PDB entry 3O6M | X-ray diffraction, 2.40 A resolution | chains L and H of the 3 polymer chains in the assembly

[Chain L]
Molecule: 11H6H1 Fab' light chain
Source organism: Mus musculus
Notes: antibody fragment or engineered binder
Chain sequence (219 residues; each row starts with the number of its first residue):
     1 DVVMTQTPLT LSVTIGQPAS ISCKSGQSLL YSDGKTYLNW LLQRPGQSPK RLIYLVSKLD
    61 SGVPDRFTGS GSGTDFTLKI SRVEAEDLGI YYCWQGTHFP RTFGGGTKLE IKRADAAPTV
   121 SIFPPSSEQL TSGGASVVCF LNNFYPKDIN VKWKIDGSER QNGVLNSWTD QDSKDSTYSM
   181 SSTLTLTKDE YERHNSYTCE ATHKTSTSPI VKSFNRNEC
Not modelled in the structure: 217-219
Disulfides: Cys-23/Cys-93, Cys-139/Cys-199

[Chain H]
Molecule: 11H6H1 Fab' heavy chain
Source organism: Mus musculus
Notes: antibody fragment or engineered binder
Chain sequence (219 residues; each row starts with the number of its first residue):
     1 EVKLVESGGG LVKPGGSLKL SCAASGFAFS SYDMSWFCQT PEKRLEWVAS ISSGGSYTYY
    61 PDSVKGRFTI SRDNARNTLY LQMNSLRSED TALYYCARDY DYGVDYWGQG TSVTVSSAKT
   121 TPPSVYPLAP GSAAQTNSMV TLGCLVKGYF PEPVTVTWNS GSLSSGVHTF PAVLQSDLYT
   181 LSSSVTVPSS TWPSETVTCN VAHPASSTKV DKKIVPRDC
Not modelled in the structure: 219
Disulfides: Cys-22/Cys-96, Cys-144/Cys-199

[How chain L and chain H interact]
Contacting residue pairs (73; chain L residue first):
  Lys-35(L) / Tyr-102(H)
  Tyr-37(L) / Tyr-102(H)
  Asn-39(L) / Tyr-102(H)
  Leu-41(L) / Trp-107(H)  hydrophobic
  Gln-43(L) / Gln-39(H)  hydrogen bond
  Gln-43(L) / Tyr-95(H)  hydrogen bond
  Gln-47(L) / Tyr-95(H)
  Ser-48(L) / Tyr-95(H)
  Ser-48(L) / Gly-108(H)  hydrogen bond (side chain-backbone)
  Pro-49(L) / Tyr-95(H)
  Pro-49(L) / Trp-107(H)  hydrophobic
  Arg-51(L) / Asp-101(H)  salt bridge
  Arg-51(L) / Val-104(H)
  Arg-51(L) / Asp-105(H)
  Tyr-54(L) / Asp-101(H)
  Leu-55(L) / Tyr-102(H)  hydrophobic
  Tyr-92(L) / Gln-39(H)  hydrogen bond
  Tyr-92(L) / Lys-43(H)  hydrogen bond (side chain-backbone)
  Tyr-92(L) / Leu-45(H)  hydrophobic
  Trp-94(L) / Gly-103(H)
  Trp-94(L) / Val-104(H)
  Phe-99(L) / Trp-47(H)  hydrophobic
  Phe-99(L) / Tyr-60(H)
  Pro-100(L) / Trp-47(H)  hydrophobic
  Arg-101(L) / Ser-35(H)  hydrogen bond
  Arg-101(L) / Phe-37(H)
  Arg-101(L) / Trp-47(H)
  Arg-101(L) / Ser-50(H)  hydrogen bond
  Arg-101(L) / Asp-99(H)  salt bridge
  Arg-101(L) / Val-104(H)
  Phe-103(L) / Phe-37(H)  hydrophobic
  Phe-103(L) / Leu-45(H)
  Phe-103(L) / Trp-47(H)
  Ser-121(L) / Thr-141(H)  hydrogen bond
  Phe-123(L) / Leu-128(H)  hydrophobic
  Phe-123(L) / Ala-129(H)
  Phe-123(L) / Thr-141(H)
  Pro-124(L) / Arg-217(H)  hydrogen bond (backbone-side chain)
  Pro-125(L) / Arg-217(H)  hydrogen bond (backbone-side chain)
  Ser-126(L) / Tyr-126(H)
  Ser-126(L) / Pro-127(H)
  Ser-126(L) / Arg-217(H)
  Glu-128(L) / Tyr-126(H)
  Glu-128(L) / Pro-127(H)
  Glu-128(L) / Lys-212(H)  salt bridge
  Gln-129(L) / Tyr-126(H)
  Gln-129(L) / Lys-147(H)
  Ser-132(L) / Tyr-126(H)
  Ser-136(L) / Leu-145(H)
  Ser-136(L) / Lys-147(H)
  Phe-140(L) / Phe-170(H)  hydrophobic
  Phe-140(L) / Ser-182(H)
  Phe-140(L) / Ser-183(H)
  Phe-140(L) / Ser-184(H)
  Asn-142(L) / His-168(H)
  Asn-142(L) / Phe-170(H)
  Asn-142(L) / Ser-184(H)  hydrogen bond
  Asn-143(L) / His-168(H)  hydrogen bond
  Leu-165(L) / Val-173(H)  hydrophobic
  Leu-165(L) / Gln-175(H)
  Asn-166(L) / Val-173(H)
  Ser-167(L) / Phe-170(H)
  Ser-167(L) / Pro-171(H)  hydrogen bond (side chain-backbone)
  Ser-167(L) / Val-173(H)
  Trp-168(L) / Pro-171(H)
  Thr-169(L) / Phe-170(H)
  Ser-179(L) / His-168(H)  hydrogen bond
  Ser-179(L) / Phe-170(H)
  Met-180(L) / Phe-170(H)
  Ser-181(L) / Phe-170(H)
  Ser-181(L) / Ser-182(H)
  Thr-185(L) / Lys-147(H)
  Lys-212(L) / Gln-135(H)
Also at the interface, not in a pair above, chain L (42 interface residues in all): Ile-90, Val-138, Thr-183
Also at the interface, not in a pair above, chain H (44 interface residues in all): Glu-46, Tyr-59, Pro-61, Gln-109, Pro-130, Leu-142, Gly-143, Thr-169, Thr-180

[In short]
42 residues of chain L and 44 residues of chain H are in contact; the contacts include 14 hydrogen bonds and 3
salt bridges. Polar pairs include Arg-51(L)/Asp-101(H), Arg-101(L)/Asp-99(H) and Glu-128(L)/Lys-212(H).
Chain L is 11H6H1 Fab' light chain and chain H is 11H6H1 Fab' heavy chain, both from Mus musculus; the
structure, Anti-Tat HIV 11H6H1 Fab' complexed with a 9-mer Tat peptide, was determined by X-ray diffraction,
deposited together with 3O6K.
